Entry 2AH1 (X-ray diffraction, 1.20 A resolution); this record covers chains H and A of the 4 polymer chains in the assembly.

Chain H:
Molecule: Aromatic amine dehydrogenase
Organism: Alcaligenes faecalis
Notes: EC 1.4.99.4
UniProtKB: P84887 (AAUA_ALCFA); residues 48-182 here = UniProt positions 48-182
Sequence (135 residues; numbered 48 to 182; the number before each row is that of its first residue):
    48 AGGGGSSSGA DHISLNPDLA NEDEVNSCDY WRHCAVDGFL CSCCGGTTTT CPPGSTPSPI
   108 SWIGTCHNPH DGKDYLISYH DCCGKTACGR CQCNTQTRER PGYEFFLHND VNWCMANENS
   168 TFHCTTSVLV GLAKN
Disordered / not traced: 48-70, 181-182
Modified / non-standard residues: W109 (2-amino-3-(6,7-dioxo-6,7-dihydro-1H-indol-3-yl)-propionic acid; TRQ)
Curated features (UniProtKB/Swiss-Prot):
  - active site: W109 (Tryptophylquinone 6'-substrate hemiaminal intermediate), D128 (Proton acceptor)
  - binding site (substrate): D84, N156 to V158
  - site: T172 (Transition state stabilizer)
  - modified residue: W109 (Tryptophylquinone)
  - cross-link: W109 to W160 (Tryptophan tryptophylquinone (Trp-Trp))
Disulfides: C75-C140, C81-C113, C88-C171, C90-C138, C91-C135, C98-C129, C130-C161
Glycans and other covalent adducts: covalent link W109-W160

Chain A:
Molecule: Aromatic amine dehydrogenase
Organism: Alcaligenes faecalis
Notes: EC 1.4.99.4
UniProtKB: Q0VKG7 (Q0VKG7_ALCFA); residues 73-432 here correspond to UniProt positions 5-364 (UniProt number = residue number - 68)
Sequence (361 residues; numbered 73 to 433; the number before each row is that of its first residue):
    73 REVLTGGHSV SAPQENRIYV MDSVFMHLTE SRVHVYDYTN GKFLGMVPTA FNGHVQVSND
   133 GKKIYTMTTY HERITRGKRS DVVEVWDADK LTFEKEISLP PKRVQGLNYD GLFRQTTDGK
   193 FIVLQNASPA TSIGIVDVAK GDYVEDVTAA AGCWSVIPQP NRPRSFMTIC GDGGLLTINL
   253 GEDGKVASQS RSKQMFSVKD DPIFIAPALD KDKAHFVSYY GNVYSADFSG DEVKVDGPWS
   313 LLNDEDKAKN WVPGGYNLVG LHRASGRMYV FMHPDGKEGT HKFPAAEIWV MDTKTKQRVA
   373 RIPGRDALSM TIDQQRNLML TLDGGNVNVY DISQPEPKLL RTIEGAAEAS LQVQFHPVGG
   433 T
Disordered / not traced: 73, 433
Disulfides: C225-C242

How chain H and chain A interact:
Pairs across the interface (66):
  F86(H) with F97(A), hydrophobic; M98(A), hydrophobic
  I107(H) with P201(A)
  G131(H) with T147(A)
  T133(H) with T101(A); T147(A)
  A134(H) with F97(A); M98(A)
  G136(H) with M98(A)
  Q139(H) with F97(A)
  N141(H) with Y328(A), hydrogen bond
  Q143(H) with G351(A); H353(A); K354(A)
  T144(H) with E350(A)
  R145(H) with E350(A), hydrogen bond (backbone-side chain)
  E146(H) with Y291(A), hydrogen bond (backbone-side chain); H353(A), salt bridge; K354(A), salt bridge
  R147(H) with P274(A); Y291(A); E350(A), salt bridge
  P148(H) with I275(A); I277(A), hydrophobic; Y291(A)
  G149(H) with W226(A)
  Y150(H) with W226(A); I241(A), hydrophobic; G243(A); F268(A); P274(A); I275(A), hydrogen bond (side chain-backbone); I277(A), hydrophobic
  E151(H) with V270(A)
  F152(H) with A199(A), hydrophobic; P201(A); W226(A), hydrophobic
  F153(H) with P201(A), hydrophobic
  N156(H) with K354(A), hydrogen bond
  D157(H) with G178(A); L179(A), hydrogen bond (backbone-backbone); Y181(A), hydrogen bond; Y328(A); K354(A), salt bridge
  V158(H) with Q177(A); G178(A); W226(A), hydrophobic
  N159(H) with F123(A); Q177(A), hydrogen bond (backbone-backbone)
  W160(H) with P201(A), hydrophobic
  M162(H) with R151(A), hydrogen bond (backbone-side chain); Q177(A); A199(A); P201(A), hydrophobic
  A163(H) with S200(A)
  E165(H) with H143(A)
  N166(H) with H143(A), hydrogen bond; I146(A), hydrogen bond (side chain-backbone); T147(A), hydrogen bond (side chain-backbone); R148(A)
  S167(H) with F123(A); H143(A), hydrogen bond; R151(A); Q177(A), hydrogen bond
  T168(H) with I146(A), hydrogen bond (side chain-backbone)
  F169(H) with F97(A), hydrophobic
Other interface residues (no listed pair), chain H (34 interface residues in all): D84, K132, H155
Other interface residues (no listed pair), chain A (36 interface residues in all): T141, V176, T203, G224, C242, Y292

Summary:
Chain H and chain A form an interface of 34 and 36 residues respectively, with 15 hydrogen bonds and 4 salt
bridges. Polar contacts include E146(H)-H353(A), E146(H)-K354(A) and R147(H)-E350(A). UniProt lists
active-site residues W109(H) and D128(H) and 4 substrate-binding residues on chain H.
Here chain H is Aromatic amine dehydrogenase and chain A is Aromatic amine dehydrogenase, both from
Alcaligenes faecalis. Entry 2AH1 (Crystal structure of aromatic amine dehydrogenase (AADH) from Alcaligenes
faecalis) was determined by X-ray diffraction, deposited together with 2AGL, 2AGW, 2AGX, 2AGY, 2AGZ and 2AH0.
